Entry 8YNM (electron microscopy, 3.49 A resolution); this record covers chains O and N of the 11 polymer chains in the assembly.

Chain O (and N):
Name: CASP8 and FADD-like apoptosis regulator subunit p43
Source organism: Homo sapiens
Notes: chain N of this document is another copy of the same molecule, construct and numbering; everything in this record applies to it too
UniProtKB: O15519 (CFLAR_HUMAN); numbering as in UniProt (aligned over 1-181)
Chain sequence (181 residues; row label = number of the first residue in the row):
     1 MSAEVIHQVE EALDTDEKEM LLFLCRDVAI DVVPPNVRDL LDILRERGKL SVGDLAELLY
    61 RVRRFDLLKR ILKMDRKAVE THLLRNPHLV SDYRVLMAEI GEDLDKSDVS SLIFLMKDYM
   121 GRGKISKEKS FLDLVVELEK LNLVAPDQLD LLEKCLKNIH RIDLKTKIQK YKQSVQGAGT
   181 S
Not modelled in the structure: 75-88, 176-181 (chain N: 31-36, 176-181)

Chain O / chain N interface:
Residue-residue contacts - 19 pairs, chain O then chain N:
  I30(O) - E11(N)
  D31(O) - E11(N)
  V32(O) - E11(N)
  V33(O) - E11(N)  hydrogen bond (backbone-side chain)
  Y119(O) - R63(N)  hydrogen bond (backbone-side chain)
  G121(O) - E102(N)
  R122(O) - E102(N)
  R122(O) - D103(N)
  R122(O) - D105(N)  salt bridge
  R122(O) - R161(N)
  G123(O) - E102(N)  hydrogen bond (backbone-backbone)
  G123(O) - L104(N)
  S126(O) - D105(N)
  S126(O) - K106(N)
  K140(O) - R64(N)
  K140(O) - F65(N)  hydrogen bond (backbone-backbone)
  K140(O) - D66(N)  hydrogen bond (backbone-backbone)
  L141(O) - R63(N)
  L141(O) - F65(N)
Also at the interface, not in a pair above, chain O (14 interface residues in all): M120, K124, E139
Also at the interface, not in a pair above, chain N (13 interface residues in all): D14, D108

In short:
Chain O and chain N form an interface of 14 and 13 residues respectively; the contacts include 5 hydrogen
bonds and 1 salt bridge. Polar contacts include R122(O)-D105(N), V33(O)-E11(N) and Y119(O)-R63(N).
Chain O and chain N are both CASP8 and FADD-like apoptosis regulator subunit p43 (Homo sapiens); the
structure, Structure of the Caspase-8/cFLIP death effector domain assembly, was determined by electron
microscopy (same publication as 8YM4, 8YM5, 8YM6, 8YNI, 8YNK, 8YNL and 8YNN).
